Entry 9NYY (electron microscopy, 2.73 A resolution); this record covers chains A and B of the 4 polymer chains in the assembly.

== Chain A (and B) ==
Name: Protein SLFN14
From: Homo sapiens
Notes: EC 3.1.-.-; chain B of this document is another copy of the same molecule, construct and numbering; everything in this record applies to it too
UniProt: P0C7P3 (SLN14_HUMAN); numbering as in UniProt (aligned over 1-912)
Amino-acid sequence (943 residues; numbered 1 to 943; the number before each row is that of its first residue):
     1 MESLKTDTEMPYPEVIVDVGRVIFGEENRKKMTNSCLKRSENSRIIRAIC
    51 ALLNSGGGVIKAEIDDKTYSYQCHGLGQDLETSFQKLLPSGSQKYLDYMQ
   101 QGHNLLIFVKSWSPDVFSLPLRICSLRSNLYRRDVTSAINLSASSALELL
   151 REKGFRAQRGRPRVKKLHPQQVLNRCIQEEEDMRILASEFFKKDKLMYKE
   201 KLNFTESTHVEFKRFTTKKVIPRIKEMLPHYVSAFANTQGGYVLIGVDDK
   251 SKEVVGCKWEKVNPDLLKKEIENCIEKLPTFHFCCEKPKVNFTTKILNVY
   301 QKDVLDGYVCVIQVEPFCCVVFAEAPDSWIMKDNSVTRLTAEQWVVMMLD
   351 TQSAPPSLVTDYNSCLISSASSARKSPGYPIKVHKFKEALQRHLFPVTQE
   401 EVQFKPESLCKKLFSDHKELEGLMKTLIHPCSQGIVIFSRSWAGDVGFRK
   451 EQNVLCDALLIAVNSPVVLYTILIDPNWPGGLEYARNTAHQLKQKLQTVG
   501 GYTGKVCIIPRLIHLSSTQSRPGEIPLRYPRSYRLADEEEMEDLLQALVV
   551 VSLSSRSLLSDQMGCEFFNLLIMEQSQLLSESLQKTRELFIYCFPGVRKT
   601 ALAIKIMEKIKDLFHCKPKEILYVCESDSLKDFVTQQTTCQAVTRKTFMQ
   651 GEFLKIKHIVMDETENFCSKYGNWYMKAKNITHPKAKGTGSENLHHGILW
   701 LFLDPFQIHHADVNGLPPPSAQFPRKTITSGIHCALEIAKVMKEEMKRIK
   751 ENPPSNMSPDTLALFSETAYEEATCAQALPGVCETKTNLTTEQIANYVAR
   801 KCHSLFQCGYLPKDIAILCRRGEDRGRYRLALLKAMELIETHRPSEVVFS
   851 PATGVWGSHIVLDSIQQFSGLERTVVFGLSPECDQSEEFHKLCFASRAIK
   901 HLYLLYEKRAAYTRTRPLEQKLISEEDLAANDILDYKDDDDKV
Disordered / not traced: 1-2, 157-179, 351-380, 518-525, 685-694, 840-847, 883-887, 907-943 (chain B: 1-2, 157-176, 351-380, 518-525, 685-694, 840-847, 883-887, 907-943)
Differences from the reference sequence: expression tag (913-943)
Bound ions: Mg2+ site 1: Thr-136, Glu-211; Mg2+ site 2: Phe-212 (shared with 1 residue of chain D); Zn2+: His-282, Cys-284, Cys-318, Cys-319
UniProt features mapped onto this chain:
  - binding site (ATP): Cys-593 to Thr-600
  - natural variant: Lys-218 (K218E: In BDPLT20), Lys-219 (K219N: In BDPLT20), Val-220 (V220D: In BDPLT20), Arg-223 (R223W: In BDPLT20)
  - mutagenesis: Asp-248 (D248A: Reduces endoribonuclease activity), Asp-249 (D249A: Abolishes endoribonuclease activity)
Reported in the primary citation:
  - mutagenesis - E211A: abolished catalytic activity on rRNA substrates
  - Zn2+ coordination: His-282, Cys-284, Cys-318, Cys-319
  - binding site for the 7-nt RNA strand: Lys-38, Gln-78, Thr-82, Lys-213
  - binding site for the 5-nt RNA strand: Arg-39, Ser-137
  - Mg2+ coordination: Glu-206, Glu-211
  - catalytic residues: Arg-133, Glu-206, Glu-211, Lys-213
  - mutagenesis - R133A, E206A, E206Q, E211Q, K213A, K213R: abolished catalytic activity
  - mutagenesis - R133K: unchanged catalytic activity
  - mutagenesis - R133K: increased binding to native tRNA
  - mutagenesis - D248A, D248N, D249A, D249N: decreased catalytic activity on native tRNA
  - mutagenesis - D249N: decreased catalytic activity on native 5S rRNA
  - disease-associated variants - K218E, K219E, K219N, V220D, R223W (citing earlier work)
  - conformationally variable residues (order/disorder transition): Arg-39
  - contacts within the chain: Arg-133/Glu-211
  - mutagenesis - D248A, D248N, D249A: decreased catalytic activity on 5S rRNA

== How chain A and chain B interact ==
Contacting residue pairs (98):
  Glu-26(A) / Thr-205(B)  hydrogen bond
  Glu-27(A) / Lys-250(B)
  Glu-27(A) / Lys-252(B)  salt bridge
  Lys-30(A) / Lys-250(B)
  Ser-70(A) / Gln-178(B)  hydrogen bond
  Tyr-71(A) / Gln-178(B)  hydrogen bond (backbone-side chain)
  Tyr-71(A) / Glu-179(B)
  Tyr-71(A) / Glu-180(B)
  Tyr-71(A) / Met-183(B)
  Tyr-71(A) / Thr-205(B)
  Gln-72(A) / Gln-178(B)
  Gln-72(A) / Met-183(B)
  Gln-72(A) / Leu-186(B)
  Gln-72(A) / Asn-203(B)
  Gln-72(A) / Phe-204(B)
  Gln-72(A) / Thr-205(B)  hydrogen bond (backbone-backbone)
  Cys-73(A) / Asn-203(B)
  Cys-73(A) / Thr-205(B)
  His-74(A) / Thr-205(B)
  Gly-75(A) / Thr-205(B)
  Glu-81(A) / Thr-136(B)
  Gln-85(A) / Asp-134(B)  hydrogen bond
  Gln-85(A) / Ser-137(B)  hydrogen bond
  Gln-85(A) / Ile-139(B)
  Pro-89(A) / Arg-132(B)  hydrogen bond (backbone-side chain)
  Ser-90(A) / Arg-132(B)
  Ser-90(A) / Glu-148(B)
  Gly-91(A) / Arg-132(B)
  Gln-93(A) / Gln-239(B)  hydrogen bond
  Tyr-98(A) / Glu-179(B)
  Tyr-98(A) / Glu-180(B)
  Met-99(A) / Gln-178(B)
  Gln-100(A) / Ile-177(B)
  Gln-100(A) / Gln-178(B)  hydrogen bond (backbone-backbone)
  Gln-101(A) / Ile-177(B)
  Gly-102(A) / Ile-177(B)
  Phe-117(A) / Glu-148(B)
  Phe-117(A) / Arg-151(B)
  Phe-117(A) / Glu-152(B)
  Phe-117(A) / Phe-155(B)  hydrophobic
  Ser-118(A) / Glu-148(B)  hydrogen bond
  Leu-119(A) / Leu-119(B)  hydrophobic
  Arg-132(A) / Pro-89(B)  hydrogen bond (side chain-backbone)
  Arg-132(A) / Gly-91(B)
  Asp-134(A) / Gln-85(B)
  Asp-134(A) / Ser-92(B)  hydrogen bond
  Val-135(A) / Glu-81(B)
  Val-135(A) / Ser-92(B)
  Val-135(A) / Tyr-98(B)
  Thr-136(A) / Glu-81(B)  hydrogen bond (backbone-side chain)
  Ser-137(A) / Glu-81(B)
  Ser-137(A) / Gln-85(B)  hydrogen bond
  Ile-139(A) / Gln-85(B)
  Ser-145(A) / Ser-90(B)
  Glu-148(A) / Phe-117(B)
  Glu-148(A) / Ser-118(B)  hydrogen bond (side chain-backbone)
  Arg-151(A) / Phe-117(B)  hydrogen bond (side chain-backbone)
  Glu-152(A) / Phe-117(B)
  Phe-155(A) / Val-116(B)  hydrophobic
  Phe-155(A) / Phe-117(B)  hydrophobic
  Glu-180(A) / Tyr-71(B)  hydrogen bond
  Glu-180(A) / Leu-96(B)
  Glu-180(A) / Asp-97(B)
  Glu-180(A) / Tyr-98(B)
  Glu-181(A) / Arg-531(B)
  Met-183(A) / Tyr-71(B)
  Met-183(A) / Gln-72(B)
  Asn-203(A) / Gln-72(B)
  Asn-203(A) / Cys-73(B)  hydrogen bond (backbone-side chain)
  Phe-204(A) / Gln-72(B)
  Thr-205(A) / Glu-26(B)  hydrogen bond
  Thr-205(A) / Gln-72(B)  hydrogen bond (backbone-backbone)
  Thr-205(A) / Cys-73(B)
  Thr-205(A) / Gly-75(B)
  Gln-239(A) / Gln-93(B)
  Lys-250(A) / Glu-27(B)
  Lys-252(A) / Glu-26(B)
  Lys-252(A) / Cys-73(B)  hydrogen bond (side chain-backbone)
  Arg-528(A) / Ile-177(B)
  Pro-530(A) / Glu-179(B)
  Arg-531(A) / Glu-179(B)  salt bridge
  Arg-531(A) / Glu-181(B)
  Ser-532(A) / Glu-181(B)
  Gln-584(A) / Phe-723(B)
  Lys-585(A) / Phe-723(B)
  Lys-585(A) / Pro-724(B)
  Lys-585(A) / Arg-725(B)  hydrogen bond (backbone-backbone)
  Thr-586(A) / Phe-723(B)
  Thr-586(A) / Pro-724(B)
  Arg-587(A) / Phe-723(B)
  His-696(A) / Ser-720(B)
  Ser-720(A) / His-696(B)
  Phe-723(A) / Lys-585(B)
  Phe-723(A) / Thr-586(B)
  Phe-723(A) / Arg-587(B)
  Pro-724(A) / Lys-585(B)
  Pro-724(A) / Thr-586(B)
  Arg-725(A) / Lys-585(B)  hydrogen bond (backbone-backbone)
Interface residues without a listed pair, chain A (62 interface residues in all): Ser-92, Lys-94, Asp-182, Thr-238, Asp-249, Ala-721
Interface residues without a listed pair, chain B (60 interface residues in all): Leu-88, Lys-94, Asp-115, Val-135, Ser-145, Glu-206, Thr-238, Gln-584, Ala-721

== In short ==
62 residues of chain A face 60 of chain B across their interface; the contacts include 23 hydrogen bonds and 2
salt bridges. Polar pairs include Glu-27(A)/Lys-252(B), Arg-531(A)/Glu-179(B) and Glu-26(A)/Thr-205(B). From
the paper: catalytic residues Arg-133(A), Glu-206(A) and Glu-211(A) among others; R133A, E206A and E206Q of
chain A, among others, abolish catalytic activity; 12 substitutions were tested in all.
Chain A and chain B are both Protein SLFN14 (Homo sapiens); the structure, Nucleic acid bound human SLFN14,
State 1, was determined by electron microscopy.
